PDB entry 2Z31 | X-ray diffraction, 2.70 A resolution | chains C and D of the 5 polymer chains in the assembly

# Chain C
Name: H-2 class II histocompatibility antigen, A-U alpha chain
Source organism: Mus musculus
Notes: fragment: extracellular alpha-1 and extracellular alpha-2
UniProtKB: P14438 (HA2U_MOUSE); the construct lacks a stretch of the UniProt sequence, so the offset changes along the chain: 4-9 = UniProt 1-6; 10-180 = UniProt 8-178
Chain sequence (181 residues; numbered 1 to 180 plus 1 insertion-coded residue; the number before each row is that of its first residue):
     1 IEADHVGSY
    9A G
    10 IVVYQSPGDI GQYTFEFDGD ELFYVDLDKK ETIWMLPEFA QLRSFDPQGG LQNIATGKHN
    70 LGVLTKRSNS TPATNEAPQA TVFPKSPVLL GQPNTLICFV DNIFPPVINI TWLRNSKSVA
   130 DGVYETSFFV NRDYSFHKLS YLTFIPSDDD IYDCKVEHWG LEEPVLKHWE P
Cystine bridges: Cys107-Cys163
Construct notes: expression tag (1-3)
UniProt features mapped onto this chain:
  - region: Glu179, Pro180 (Connecting peptide)
  - glycosylation: Asn118 (N-linked (GlcNAc...) asparagine)

# Chain D
Name: H-2 class II histocompatibility antigen, A-U beta chain precursor
Source organism: Mus musculus
Notes: fragment: extracellular beta-1 and extracellular beta-2
UniProtKB: P06344 (HB2U_MOUSE); the construct lacks a stretch of the UniProt sequence and is renumbered around it, so the offset changes along the chain: 1-64 = UniProt 28-91; 67-84 = UniProt 92-109; 85-190 = UniProt 111-216
Chain sequence (189 residues; row label = number of the first residue in the row; note: 2 numbers in that range are skipped by the numbering (no residue carries them; nothing is unmodelled there)):
     1 GDSERHFVVQ FQPFCYFTNG TQRIRYVTRY IYNREEYLRF DSDVGEYRAV TELGRPDAEY
    61 YNKQ
    67 YLERTRAELD TVCRYNYE
   84A E
    85 TEVPTSLRRL EQPNVVISLS RTEALNHHNT LVCSVTDFYP AKIKVRWFRN GQEETVGVSS
   145 TQLIRNGDWT FQVLVMLEMT PRRGEVYTCH VEHPSLKSPI TVEWRA
Not modelled in the structure: 1
Cystine bridges: Cys15-Cys79, Cys117-Cys173
UniProt features mapped onto this chain:
  - region: Arg189, Ala190 (Connecting peptide)
  - glycosylation: Asn19 (N-linked (GlcNAc...) asparagine)

# Chain C / chain D interface
Contacting residue pairs (121):
  Ile1(C) with Tyr16(D), hydrophobic; Arg25(D)
  Glu2(C) with Thr18(D)
  Ala3(C) with Tyr16(D), hydrophobic; Phe17(D); Thr18(D)
  Asp4(C) with Phe17(D), hydrogen bond (backbone-backbone); Thr18(D); Asn19(D), hydrogen bond (side chain-backbone)
  His5(C) with Cys15(D); Tyr16(D); Phe17(D), hydrogen bond (backbone-backbone); Tyr83(D); Leu91(D)
  Val6(C) with Phe14(D), hydrophobic; Cys15(D); Tyr16(D), hydrophobic
  Gly7(C) with Phe14(D); Cys15(D), hydrogen bond (backbone-backbone)
  Ser8(C) with Pro13(D), hydrogen bond (side chain-backbone); Phe14(D)
  Tyr9(C) with Pro13(D); Cys15(D), hydrophobic; Val78(D), hydrophobic; Asn82(D); Glu86(D), hydrogen bond
  Gly9A(C) with Phe11(D); Pro13(D)
  Ile10(C) with Phe11(D); Gln12(D)
  Val11(C) with Gln10(D); Phe11(D), hydrogen bond (backbone-backbone)
  Val12(C) with Val9(D)
  Tyr13(C) with Val8(D); Val9(D), hydrogen bond (backbone-backbone)
  Gln14(C) with His6(D), hydrogen bond; Phe7(D); Val8(D)
  Ser15(C) with His6(D); Phe7(D), hydrogen bond (backbone-backbone)
  Pro16(C) with His6(D)
  Ile19(C) with His6(D)
  Phe26(C) with Glu86(D); Ser90(D); Leu91(D), hydrophobic
  Asp27(C) with Arg149(D), hydrogen bond (backbone-side chain)
  Gly28(C) with Arg149(D)
  Asp29(C) with Tyr123(D); Arg149(D), salt bridge; Trp153(D)
  Glu30(C) with Trp153(D), hydrogen bond (backbone-side chain)
  Leu31(C) with Glu86(D); Trp153(D), hydrophobic
  Met44(C) with Gly151(D); Trp153(D)
  Leu45(C) with Arg93(D); Trp153(D), hydrophobic
  Glu47(C) with Arg93(D), salt bridge
  Phe48(C) with Thr89(D); Ser90(D); Trp153(D), hydrophobic
  Leu51(C) with Pro88(D)
  Arg52(C) with Thr85(D), hydrogen bond; Glu86(D), salt bridge; Thr89(D), hydrogen bond
  Gly66(C) with Val9(D)
  Leu70(C) with Val9(D), hydrophobic
  Leu73(C) with Tyr32(D), hydrophobic; Tyr37(D), hydrophobic; Leu53(D), hydrophobic
  Thr74(C) with Phe7(D); Tyr32(D)
  Arg76(C) with Leu53(D), hydrogen bond (side chain-backbone); Pro56(D); Asp57(D), salt bridge
  Ser77(C) with Tyr32(D), hydrogen bond
  Ser79(C) with Arg5(D); Phe7(D); Tyr32(D)
  Thr80(C) with Phe7(D); Tyr32(D), hydrogen bond (backbone-side chain); Asn33(D), hydrogen bond (backbone-side chain)
  Pro81(C) with Arg5(D); His6(D); Phe7(D), hydrophobic
  Ala82(C) with His6(D), hydrogen bond (backbone-backbone); Asn33(D)
  Glu85(C) with Arg34(D), salt bridge
  Phe92(C) with Ile148(D), hydrophobic; Asn150(D); Gln156(D)
  Pro93(C) with Gln156(D), hydrogen bond (backbone-side chain)
  Lys94(C) with Thr120(D); Asp121(D), salt bridge; Asn150(D); Asp152(D), salt bridge; Thr154(D); Gln156(D)
  Pro96(C) with Val100(D), hydrophobic; Ser118(D)
  Ile106(C) with Asn150(D)
  Phe113(C) with Asn33(D); Arg34(D)
  Pro114(C) with His6(D)
  Val139(C) with Gln12(D)
  Asp142(C) with Arg34(D), salt bridge
  Tyr143(C) with Gln10(D), hydrogen bond (backbone-side chain); Gln12(D); Arg29(D), hydrogen bond; Ile31(D), hydrophobic; Arg34(D); Glu36(D), hydrogen bond
  Ser144(C) with Arg34(D)
  Phe145(C) with Gln10(D)
  Leu148(C) with Asn150(D); Gly151(D)
  Tyr150(C) with Asn150(D), hydrogen bond (side chain-backbone); Gly151(D); Asp152(D)
  Trp168(C) with Glu4(D); His6(D)
Other interface residues (no listed pair), chain C (62 interface residues in all): Asn69, Ser95, Asn111, Val116, Thr135, Asn140
Other interface residues (no listed pair), chain D (54 interface residues in all): Gly20, Val27, Tyr61, Phe155

# Summary
62 residues of chain C and 54 residues of chain D are in contact, with 24 hydrogen bonds and 8 salt bridges.
Polar pairs include Asp29(C)-Arg149(D), Glu47(C)-Arg93(D) and Arg52(C)-Glu86(D).
Chain C is H-2 class II histocompatibility antigen, A-U alpha chain and chain D is H-2 class II
histocompatibility antigen, A-U beta chain precursor, both from Mus musculus; the structure, Crystal structure
of immune receptor complex, was determined by X-ray diffraction together with 2PXY and 2Z35 from the same
study.
